PDB entry 6YRA | X-ray diffraction, 4.00 A resolution | chains B and A

# Chain B
Protein: Hydantoinase
From: Pseudomonas jessenii
UniProt: A0A2W0FH34 (A0A2W0FH34_9PSED); residue numbers follow UniProt; this construct covers 1-581
Amino-acid sequence (581 residues; row label = number of the first residue in the row):
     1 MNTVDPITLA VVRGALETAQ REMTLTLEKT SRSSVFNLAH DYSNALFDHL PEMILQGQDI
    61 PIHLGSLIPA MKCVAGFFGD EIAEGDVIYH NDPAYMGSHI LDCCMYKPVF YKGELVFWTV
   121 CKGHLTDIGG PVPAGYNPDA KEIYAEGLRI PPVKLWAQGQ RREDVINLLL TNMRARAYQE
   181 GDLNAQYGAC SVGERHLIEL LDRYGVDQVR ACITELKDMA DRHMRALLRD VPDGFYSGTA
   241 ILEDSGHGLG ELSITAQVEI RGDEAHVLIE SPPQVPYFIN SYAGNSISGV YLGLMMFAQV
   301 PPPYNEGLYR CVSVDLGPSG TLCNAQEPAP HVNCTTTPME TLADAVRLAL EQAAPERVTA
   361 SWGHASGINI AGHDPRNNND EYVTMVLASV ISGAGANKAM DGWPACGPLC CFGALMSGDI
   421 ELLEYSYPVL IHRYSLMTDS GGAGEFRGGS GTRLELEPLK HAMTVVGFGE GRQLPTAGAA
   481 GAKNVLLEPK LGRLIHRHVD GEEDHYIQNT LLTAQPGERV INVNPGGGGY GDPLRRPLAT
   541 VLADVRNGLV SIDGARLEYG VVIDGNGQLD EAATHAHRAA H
Unresolved in the structure: 1, 581
Disulfides: Cys121-Cys190, Cys410-Cys411
Bound ions: Zn2+: Asp41, His99, Asp102, His124
Curated features (UniProtKB/Swiss-Prot):
  - binding site (Zn(2+)): Asp41, His99, Asp102, His124
Reported in the primary citation:
  - Zn2+ coordination: Asp41, His99, Asp102, His124
  - mutagenesis - D41A, H99A, D102A, H124A: abolished catalytic activity
  - mutagenesis - D41A, H99A, D102A, H124A: decreased stability
  - self-association interface (contacts with another copy of this molecule): Gly129 to Arg174
  - binding site for Zn2+: Leu38 (proposed by the authors, not directly observed)
  - catalytic residues: Tyr136 (proposed by the authors, not directly observed)

# Chain A
Protein: 5-oxoprolinase
From: Pseudomonas jessenii
UniProt: A0A2W0EVE0 (A0A2W0EVE0_9PSED); residue numbers follow UniProt; this construct covers 1-696
Amino-acid sequence (696 residues; each row starts with the number of its first residue):
     1 MSKQQYRLGI DAGGTFTDFI LADHQGNVQL FKAPSTPHDG TLAIRNGLAQ IADALGRTPA
    61 EIIADCDLCI NGTTVALNAL IEKTGVKVGL LCTDGHEDSL EIRLGHKEDG HRYDATYPPA
   121 HMLVPRHLRR PIGGRIISDG SEFSPLDEAA IHAAIDYFRE QQVQAVAISF VWSVRNPSHE
   181 QRAMAMVRAA LPDVFVCSGH EVFPQIREYT RTSTTVVNAY LSPVMGRYIE RIDALFEELG
   241 AQQPTRYFQS NGGLAPGVVM RERAVNAINS GPASAPQAGL CVAQPFGIDN VITVDMGGTS
   301 FDITLSKGGR TNFSKDSDFL RYRIGVPMIQ VETLGAGGGS IAHLDDFGML QVGPRSAGAN
   361 PGPVCYGKGG VEPTVTDANL ALGYLADGAL LGGSIRLNRQ AAIDAIRSKI AEPLGISVER
   421 AAVGIITLVN LSMVSGIRRV SIERGYDPRD FALIGAGGAA GMHVMRLAEE IGSKVVLIPK
   481 VASGLCAFGQ ILSDIRYDQL TTLPMRLDDE FVDLEQLNQA LQQLRERGMT NLRDDGFGGD
   541 NRIECQYSLE IRYLGQIHEC SVELSCDRLD RSSLAALRES FHQRHKALFS YSEPNSPVEL
   601 VNLECSVIAR LQRPPMPELA TPLKATAAIP AGHRPMLFNA QDDWQDTPVY NGDRIEVGQI
   661 IQGPCVIEEA TTNILVPPGW RVSLDPSATY ELTPGH
Unresolved in the structure: 1-5
Disulfides: Cys545-Cys605
Reported in the primary citation:
  - mutagenesis - D11A, D295A: decreased catalytic activity
  - higher-order assembly contacts with a neighbouring Hydantoinase: Val418 to Arg438, Tyr553 to Cys560

# How chain B and chain A interact
Pairs across the interface (99; chain B residue first):
  Asp5(B) - Arg420(A)  salt bridge
  Pro6(B) - Leu414(A)
  Pro6(B) - Ile416(A)  hydrophobic
  Ile7(B) - Arg420(A)
  Ile7(B) - Gly424(A)
  Ala10(B) - Leu428(A)  hydrophobic
  Val11(B) - Leu431(A)  hydrophobic
  Arg13(B) - Met349(A)  hydrogen bond
  Glu22(B) - Arg438(A)  salt bridge
  Leu25(B) - Glu443(A)
  Leu25(B) - Phe589(A)
  Thr26(B) - Phe589(A)
  Glu28(B) - His558(A)
  Lys29(B) - His558(A)
  Lys29(B) - Phe589(A)
  Thr30(B) - Gln556(A)
  Thr30(B) - His585(A)
  Thr30(B) - Phe589(A)
  Arg32(B) - Leu554(A)  hydrogen bond (side chain-backbone)
  Arg32(B) - Gly555(A)
  Arg32(B) - Gln556(A)
  Val35(B) - Ile557(A)  hydrophobic
  Phe36(B) - Gly555(A)
  Phe36(B) - Ile557(A)  hydrophobic
  Tyr178(B) - Leu554(A)
  Tyr178(B) - Gly555(A)
  Tyr187(B) - Tyr591(A)  hydrogen bond
  Gly188(B) - Ser590(A)
  Arg203(B) - Glu470(A)  salt bridge
  Met219(B) - Phe347(A)
  Met219(B) - Gly348(A)
  Met219(B) - Met349(A)  hydrophobic
  His223(B) - Phe347(A)
  Val300(B) - Asp114(A)
  Val300(B) - Ala115(A)  hydrophobic
  Val300(B) - Tyr117(A)  hydrophobic
  Arg376(B) - Ser138(A)  hydrogen bond
  Asn377(B) - Arg506(A)
  Val390(B) - Gly105(A)
  Met400(B) - Thr116(A)
  Met400(B) - Tyr117(A)
  Met400(B) - Pro118(A)  hydrophobic
  Trp403(B) - Tyr117(A)  hydrogen bond (side chain-backbone)
  Trp403(B) - Pro118(A)
  Trp403(B) - Pro119(A)
  Ala405(B) - Ile102(A)
  Ala405(B) - Arg103(A)
  Ala405(B) - Gly105(A)
  Ala405(B) - His106(A)
  Phe412(B) - Asp109(A)
  Phe412(B) - Tyr117(A)  hydrophobic
  Gly413(B) - His106(A)
  Leu415(B) - Gly105(A)
  Leu415(B) - His106(A)  hydrogen bond (backbone-backbone)
  Met416(B) - Leu104(A)
  Met416(B) - His106(A)
  Ser417(B) - Leu104(A)  hydrogen bond (backbone-backbone)
  Asp419(B) - Leu104(A)
  Asp419(B) - Arg207(A)
  Asp419(B) - Glu208(A)  hydrogen bond (side chain-backbone)
  Asp419(B) - Tyr209(A)  hydrogen bond (side chain-backbone)
  Ile420(B) - His96(A)
  Glu421(B) - Trp172(A)  hydrogen bond (side chain-backbone)
  Glu421(B) - Ile206(A)
  Glu421(B) - Arg207(A)  hydrogen bond (side chain-backbone)
  Glu421(B) - Glu208(A)
  Glu421(B) - Arg211(A)  salt bridge
  Leu422(B) - Arg207(A)
  Glu424(B) - Arg135(A)  salt bridge
  Glu424(B) - Ser138(A)
  Glu424(B) - Trp172(A)  hydrogen bond
  Tyr425(B) - Trp172(A)
  Tyr425(B) - Pro504(A)  hydrophobic
  Tyr425(B) - Arg552(A)
  Tyr425(B) - Glu599(A)  hydrogen bond
  Leu430(B) - Arg135(A)
  Leu430(B) - Ile137(A)  hydrophobic
  Leu430(B) - Phe143(A)  hydrophobic
  Ile431(B) - His96(A)  hydrogen bond (backbone-side chain)
  Ile431(B) - Arg135(A)  hydrogen bond (backbone-side chain)
  His432(B) - His96(A)  hydrogen bond (backbone-side chain)
  His432(B) - Phe143(A)
  Arg433(B) - Asp94(A)  salt bridge
  Arg433(B) - Gly95(A)
  Arg433(B) - His96(A)
  Arg433(B) - Glu97(A)  salt bridge
  Tyr434(B) - Gly95(A)  hydrogen bond (backbone-backbone)
  Tyr434(B) - His96(A)
  Tyr434(B) - Ile102(A)
  Ser435(B) - Gly95(A)  hydrogen bond (backbone-backbone)
  Ser435(B) - Glu97(A)
  Ser435(B) - Asp98(A)
  Leu436(B) - Asp98(A)  hydrogen bond (backbone-side chain)
  Leu436(B) - Arg126(A)
  Glu457(B) - Phe143(A)
  Arg546(B) - His127(A)
  Asn547(B) - Arg126(A)  hydrogen bond (backbone-side chain)
  Gly548(B) - Arg126(A)  hydrogen bond (backbone-side chain)
  Leu549(B) - Arg126(A)
Also at the interface, not in a pair above, chain B (60 interface residues in all): Thr18, Pro301, Ile391, Asn397, Pro404, Cys406, Gly407, Ala414, Ser426
Also at the interface, not in a pair above, chain A (66 interface residues in all): Glu101, Tyr113, Ala120, Pro125, Ile136, Val171, Val174, Gln205, Leu350, Val423, Ser435, Tyr553

# In short
60 residues of chain B and 66 residues of chain A are in contact, with 21 hydrogen bonds and 7 salt bridges.
Among the polar pairs are Asp5(B)-Arg420(A), Glu22(B)-Arg438(A) and Arg203(B)-Glu470(A). From the paper: the
catalytic residue Tyr136(B); D41A, H99A and D102A of chain B, among others, abolish catalytic activity; 6
substitutions were tested in all.
Chain B is Hydantoinase and chain A is 5-oxoprolinase, both from Pseudomonas jessenii; the structure, Crystal
structure of ATP-dependent caprolactamase from Pseudomonas jessenii, was determined by X-ray diffraction.
